PDB entry 1NZF | X-ray diffraction, 2.10 A resolution | chain A

# Chain A
Molecule: DNA beta-glycosyltransferase
From: Enterobacteria phage T4
Notes: EC 2.4.1.27
Reference sequence: P04547 (GSTB_BPT4); residues 1-351 here = UniProt positions 1-351
Sequence (351 residues; row label = number of the first residue in the row):
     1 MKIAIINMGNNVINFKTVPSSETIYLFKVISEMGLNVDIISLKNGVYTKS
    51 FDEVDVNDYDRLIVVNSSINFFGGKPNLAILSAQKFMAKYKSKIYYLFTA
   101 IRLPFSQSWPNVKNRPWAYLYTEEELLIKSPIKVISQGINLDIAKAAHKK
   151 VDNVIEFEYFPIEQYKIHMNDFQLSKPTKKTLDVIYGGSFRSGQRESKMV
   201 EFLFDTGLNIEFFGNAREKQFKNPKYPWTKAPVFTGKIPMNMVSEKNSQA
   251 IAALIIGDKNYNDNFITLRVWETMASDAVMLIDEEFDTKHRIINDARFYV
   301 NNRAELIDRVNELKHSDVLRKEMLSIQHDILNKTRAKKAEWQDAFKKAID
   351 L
Sequence notes: engineered mutation A100 (Asp in P04547)
Residues lining bound ligands: uridine-5'-diphosphate-glucose (UPG): V18, E22, T99, A100, Q137, E163, Y165, K166, Y186, G187, G188, S189, R191, R195, F213, G214, G236, K237, I238, P239, M240, V243, Y261, F265, T267, L268, R269, E272

# Overview
Ligands of chain A: uridine-5'-diphosphate-glucose.
Chain A is DNA beta-glycosyltransferase (Enterobacteria phage T4); the structure, T4 phage BGT-D100A mutant in
complex with UDP-glucose: Form II, was determined by X-ray diffraction, deposited together with 1NVK, 1NZD and
1J39.
